PDB entry 7VO7 | X-ray diffraction, 2.25 A resolution | chains B and C of the 3 polymer chains in the assembly

# Chain B
Molecule: Cationic trypsin
From: Bos taurus
Notes: EC 3.4.21.4
Reference sequence: P00760 (TRY1_BOVIN); the construct lacks a stretch of the UniProt sequence and is renumbered around it, so the offset changes along the chain: 16-34 = UniProt 24-42; 37-67 = UniProt 43-73; 69-125 = UniProt 74-130; 127-130 = UniProt 131-134; 5 more segments
Sequence (223 residues; row label = number of the first residue in the row; note: 10 numbers in that range are skipped by the numbering (no residue carries them; nothing is unmodelled there)):
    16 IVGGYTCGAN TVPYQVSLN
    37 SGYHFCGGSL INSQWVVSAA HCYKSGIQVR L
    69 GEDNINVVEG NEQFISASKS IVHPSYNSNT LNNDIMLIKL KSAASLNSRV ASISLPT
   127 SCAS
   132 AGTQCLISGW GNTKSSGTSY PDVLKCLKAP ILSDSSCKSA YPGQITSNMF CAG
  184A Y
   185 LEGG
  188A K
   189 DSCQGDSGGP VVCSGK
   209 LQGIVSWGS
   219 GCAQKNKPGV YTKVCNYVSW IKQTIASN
Curated features (UniProtKB/Swiss-Prot):
  - active site (Charge relay system): His57, Asp102, Ser195
  - binding site (Ca(2+)): Glu70, Asn72, Val75, Glu80
  - binding site (substrate): Asp189, Ser190, Gln192, Gly193, Ser195
Cystine bridges: Cys22-Cys157, Cys42-Cys58, Cys128-Cys233, Cys136-Cys201, Cys168-Cys182, Cys191-Cys220

# Chain C
Molecule: Bowman-Birk type proteinase inhibitor
Sequence (56 residues; row label = number of the first residue in the row):
    17 PCCDHCSCTK SIPPQCRCTD LRLDSCHSAC KSCICTLSIP AQCVCDDIDD FCYEPC
Cystine bridges: Cys18-Cys72, Cys19-Cys34, Cys22-Cys68, Cys24-Cys32, Cys42-Cys49, Cys46-Cys61, Cys51-Cys59

# Interface between chain B and chain C
Contacting residue pairs - 39 pairs, chain B then chain C:
  Tyr39(B) - Ile28(C)  hydrogen bond (side chain-backbone)
  His40(B) - Ile28(C)
  Phe41(B) - Ser27(C)
  Phe41(B) - Ile28(C)  hydrogen bond (backbone-backbone)
  Cys42(B) - Ser27(C)
  His57(B) - Thr25(C)
  His57(B) - Ser27(C)
  His57(B) - Gln31(C)  hydrogen bond (backbone-side chain)
  Lys60(B) - Ile28(C)
  Ser96(B) - Ile64(C)
  Asn97(B) - Arg33(C)  hydrogen bond
  Asn97(B) - Asp62(C)
  Asn97(B) - Ile64(C)
  Leu99(B) - Thr25(C)
  Gln175(B) - Ser23(C)
  Gln175(B) - Thr35(C)
  Asp189(B) - Lys26(C)  salt bridge
  Ser190(B) - Lys26(C)  hydrogen bond (backbone-side chain)
  Cys191(B) - Lys26(C)
  Gln192(B) - Lys26(C)
  Gln192(B) - Ser27(C)
  Gln192(B) - Ile28(C)
  Gln192(B) - Pro30(C)
  Gly193(B) - Lys26(C)  hydrogen bond (backbone-backbone)
  Asp194(B) - Lys26(C)  hydrogen bond (backbone-backbone)
  Ser195(B) - Lys26(C)  hydrogen bond (side chain-backbone)
  Ser195(B) - Ser27(C)  hydrogen bond (side chain-backbone)
  Val213(B) - Lys26(C)
  Ser214(B) - Thr25(C)
  Ser214(B) - Lys26(C)  hydrogen bond (backbone-backbone)
  Trp215(B) - Ser23(C)
  Trp215(B) - Cys24(C)
  Trp215(B) - Thr25(C)
  Trp215(B) - Lys26(C)
  Gly216(B) - Ser23(C)
  Gly216(B) - Cys24(C)  hydrogen bond (backbone-backbone)
  Gly216(B) - Lys26(C)
  Ser217(B) - Cys22(C)  hydrogen bond (side chain-backbone)
  Gly219(B) - Lys26(C)
Interface residues without a listed pair, chain B (28 interface residues in all): Cys58, Tyr94, Tyr151, Cys220, Gly227
Interface residues without a listed pair, chain C (14 interface residues in all): Pro29

# Summary
28 residues of chain B and 14 residues of chain C are in contact; the contacts include 12 hydrogen bonds and 1
salt bridge. Among the polar pairs are Asp189(B)-Lys26(C), Tyr39(B)-Ile28(C) and His57(B)-Gln31(C).
Here chain B is Cationic trypsin (Bos taurus) and chain C is Bowman-Birk type proteinase inhibitor. Entry 7VO7
(Crystal structure of trypsin in complex with Lima bean trypsin inhibitor at 2.25A resolution) was determined
by X-ray diffraction.
